PDB entry 4BHK | X-ray diffraction, 2.32 A resolution | chains B and W of the 4 polymer chains in the assembly

# Chain B
Molecule: Floricaula/leafy homolog 1
Source organism: Physcomitrella patens
Notes: fragment: dna-binding domain, residues 180-347
UniProt: Q94IF5 (Q94IF5_PHYPA); residue numbers follow UniProt; this construct covers 180-347
Amino-acid sequence (171 residues; row label = number of the first residue in the row):
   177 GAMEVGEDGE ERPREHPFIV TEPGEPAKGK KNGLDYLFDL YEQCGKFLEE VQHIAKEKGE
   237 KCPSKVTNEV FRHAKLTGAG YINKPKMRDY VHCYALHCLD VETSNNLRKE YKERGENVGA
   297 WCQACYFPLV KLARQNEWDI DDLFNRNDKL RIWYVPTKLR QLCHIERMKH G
Disordered / not traced: 177-188, 347
Construct notes: expression tag (177-179)

# Chain W
Molecule: Moss-cr54 DNA
Sequence (29 nucleotides; each row starts with the number of its first residue):
     1 GCCACGGGCG ACCAGCGGAC GGTGAGCAC

# Interface between chain B and chain W
Pairs across the interface (20; chain B residue first):
  Arg-190(B) with DG7(W), base contact; DG8(W), phosphate contact; DC9(W), phosphate contact
  Glu-191(B) with DG8(W), phosphate contact; DC9(W), hydrogen bond to the phosphate
  Pro-193(B) with DG8(W), phosphate contact
  Phe-194(B) with DG8(W), hydrogen bond to the phosphate
  Lys-237(B) with DG17(W), hydrogen bond to the phosphate; DG18(W), salt bridge to the phosphate
  Asn-259(B) with DC9(W), hydrogen bond to the phosphate
  Pro-261(B) with DC9(W), base contact; DG10(W), base contact
  Lys-262(B) with DC9(W), salt bridge to the phosphate
  Asp-265(B) with DC9(W), hydrogen bond to the base
  Tyr-266(B) with DG7(W), sugar contact; DG8(W), hydrogen bond to the phosphate
  Asn-293(B) with DG6(W), hydrogen bond to the phosphate; DG7(W), phosphate contact
  Val-294(B) with DG7(W), phosphate contact
  Gly-295(B) with DG7(W), hydrogen bond to the phosphate
Other interface residues (no listed pair), chain B (17 interface residues in all): Pro-189, His-192, Tyr-257, Lys-260
Other interface residues (no listed pair), chain W (8 interface residues in all): DA11

# Summary
17 residues of chain B and 8 residues of chain W are in contact; the contacts include 8 hydrogen bonds and 2
salt bridges. Polar contacts include Asp-265(B)/DC9(W), Glu-191(B)/DC9(W) and Phe-194(B)/DG8(W).
Chain B is Floricaula/leafy homolog 1 (Physcomitrella patens) and chain W is Moss-cr54 DNA; the structure,
Crystal Structure of Moss Leafy bound to DNA, was determined by X-ray diffraction.
